4GGF - chains C and L of the 4 polymer chains in the assembly; structure by X-ray diffraction, 1.60 A resolution.

== Chain C (and L) ==
Name: Protein S100-A9
Source organism: Homo sapiens
Notes: chain L of this document is another copy of the same molecule, construct and numbering; everything in this record applies to it too
UniProtKB: P06702 (S10A9_HUMAN); residue numbers follow UniProt; this construct covers 1-114
Sequence (114 residues; each row starts with the number of its first residue):
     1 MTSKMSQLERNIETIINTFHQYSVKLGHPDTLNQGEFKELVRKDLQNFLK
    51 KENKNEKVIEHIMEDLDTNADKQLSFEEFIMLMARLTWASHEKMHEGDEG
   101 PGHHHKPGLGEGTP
Not modelled in the structure: 1-3, 112-114 (chain L: 1-3, 113-114)
Differences from the reference sequence: conflict Ser3 (Cys in P06702)
Bound ions: Mn2+ site 1: His20, Asp30 (shared with 2 residues of chain A); Ca2+ site 1: Ser23, Leu26, His28, Thr31, Glu36; Ca2+ site 2: Asp67, Asn69, Asp71, Gln73, Glu78; Mn2+ site 2: His91, His95, His103, His105 (shared with 2 residues of chain A)
UniProt features mapped onto this chain:
  - binding site (Zn(2+)): His20, Asp30, His91, His95
  - binding site (Ca(2+)): Ser23, Leu26, His28, Thr31, Glu36, Asp67, Asn69, Asp71, Gln73, Glu78
  - modified residue: Thr2 (Blocked amino end (Thr)), His105 (Pros-methylhistidine), Thr113 (Phosphothreonine)
  - mutagenesis: Glu36 (E36Q: Loss of resistance to bacterial invasion; when associated with Q-78), Met63 (M63A: Loss of antifungal activity), Glu78 (E78Q: Loss of resistance to bacterial invasion; when associated with Q-36), Met81 (M81A: No effect on antifungal activity), Met83 (M83A: Loss of antifungal activity)
Reported in the primary citation:
  - Mn2+ coordination: His91, His95, His103, His105
  - mutagenesis - H103N/H104N/H105N: abolished binding to Mn2+

== Interface between chain C and chain L ==
Residue-residue contacts (13; chain C residue first):
  Asn55(C) with Glu99(L), hydrogen bond
  Lys57(C) with Glu99(L), salt bridge
  Val58(C) with Asp98(L); Glu99(L)
  His61(C) with Asp98(L), salt bridge
  Trp88(C) with Trp88(L)
  Asp98(C) with Val58(L); His61(L), salt bridge
  Glu99(C) with Asn55(L), hydrogen bond; Lys57(L); His61(L)
  Pro101(C) with Glu64(L)
  Gly102(C) with Glu64(L), hydrogen bond (backbone-side chain)
Interface residues without a listed pair, chain C (14 interface residues in all): Glu64, Arg85, His95, Gly97, Gly100
Interface residues without a listed pair, chain L (13 interface residues in all): Glu92, His95, Gly97, Gly100, Gly102

== Overview ==
Chain C and chain L form an interface of 14 and 13 residues respectively, with 3 hydrogen bonds and 3 salt
bridges. Among the polar pairs are Lys57(C)-Glu99(L), His61(C)-Asp98(L) and Asn55(C)-Glu99(L). The paper
reports that H103N/H104N/H105N of chain C abolish binding to Mn2+; Mn2+ coordination by His91(C), His95(C) and
His103(C) among others.
Both chains are Protein S100-A9 (Homo sapiens). Entry 4GGF (Crystal structure of Mn2+ bound calprotectin) was
determined by X-ray diffraction.
